PDB entry 8KFR | X-ray diffraction, 2.10 A resolution | chains A and E of the 5 polymer chains in the assembly

[Chain A]
Name: Holliday junction resolvase MOC1, chloroplastic
Source organism: Zea mays
Reference sequence: B4FCI7 (B4FCI7_MAIZE); numbering as in UniProt (aligned over 109-271)
Sequence (163 residues; numbered 109 to 271; the number before each row is that of its first residue):
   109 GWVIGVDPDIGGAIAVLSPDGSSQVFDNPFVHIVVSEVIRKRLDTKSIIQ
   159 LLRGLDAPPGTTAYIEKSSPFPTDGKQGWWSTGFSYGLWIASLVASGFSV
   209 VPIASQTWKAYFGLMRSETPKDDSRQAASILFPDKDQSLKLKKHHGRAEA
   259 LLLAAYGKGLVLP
Bound ions: Ca2+: Asp115, Asp117, Glu257 (shared with DC26(E) of chain E)
From the paper describing this entry:
  - Ca2+ coordination: Asp115, Asp117, Glu257
  - binding site for the 25-nt DNA strand: Glu174
  - mutagenesis - H253K: abolished catalytic activity on HJ
  - mutagenesis - D115N, K229A, H253A, H253D: decreased catalytic activity
  - catalytic residues: Lys229 (proposed by the authors, not directly observed)

[Chain E]
Molecule: 8-nt DNA strand
Sequence (8 nucleotides; each row starts with the number of its first residue):
    26 CACGATTG
Bound ions: Ca2+: DC26 (shared with Asp115(A), Asp117(A), Glu257(A) of chain A)

[Interface between chain A and chain E]
Pairs across the interface (15):
  Asp117(A) - DC26(E)  sugar contact
  Asp117(A) - DA27(E)  phosphate contact
  Ile118(A) - DA27(E)  hydrogen bond to the phosphate
  Val146(A) - DG29(E)  phosphate contact
  Ile147(A) - DG29(E)  phosphate contact
  Arg148(A) - DC28(E)  salt bridge to the phosphate
  Arg148(A) - DG29(E)  salt bridge to the phosphate
  Asp182(A) - DC26(E)  base contact
  Gln185(A) - DC28(E)  sugar contact
  Gly186(A) - DA27(E)  sugar contact
  Ser189(A) - DA27(E)  hydrogen bond to the phosphate
  Ser189(A) - DC28(E)  hydrogen bond to the phosphate
  Lys229(A) - DC26(E)  salt bridge to the phosphate
  His253(A) - DC26(E)  phosphate contact
  Glu257(A) - DC26(E)  phosphate contact
Also at the interface, not in a pair above, chain A (14 interface residues in all): Lys149, Thr190

[Summary]
14 residues of chain A and 4 residues of chain E are in contact; the contacts include 3 hydrogen bonds and 3
salt bridges. Polar pairs include Ile118(A)-DA27(E), Ser189(A)-DA27(E) and Ser189(A)-DC28(E). From the paper:
the catalytic residue Lys229(A); D115N, K229A and H253A of chain A, among others, reduce catalytic activity; 5
substitutions were tested in all.
Chain A is Holliday junction resolvase MOC1, chloroplastic (Zea mays) and chain E is an 8-nt DNA strand; the
structure, Crystal structure of ZmMOC1/nicked Holliday junction/Ca2+ complex, was determined by X-ray
diffraction, deposited together with 8KFS, 8KFT, 8KFU, 8KFV and 8KFW.
